PDB entry 3QNO | X-ray diffraction, 1.88 A resolution | chains A and T of the 3 polymer chains in the assembly

== Chain A ==
Protein: DNA Polymerase
Organism: Enterobacteria phage RB69
Notes: EC 2.7.7.7
UniProtKB: Q38087 (DPOL_BPR69); residue numbers follow UniProt; this construct covers 1-901
Chain sequence (901 residues; each row starts with the number of its first residue):
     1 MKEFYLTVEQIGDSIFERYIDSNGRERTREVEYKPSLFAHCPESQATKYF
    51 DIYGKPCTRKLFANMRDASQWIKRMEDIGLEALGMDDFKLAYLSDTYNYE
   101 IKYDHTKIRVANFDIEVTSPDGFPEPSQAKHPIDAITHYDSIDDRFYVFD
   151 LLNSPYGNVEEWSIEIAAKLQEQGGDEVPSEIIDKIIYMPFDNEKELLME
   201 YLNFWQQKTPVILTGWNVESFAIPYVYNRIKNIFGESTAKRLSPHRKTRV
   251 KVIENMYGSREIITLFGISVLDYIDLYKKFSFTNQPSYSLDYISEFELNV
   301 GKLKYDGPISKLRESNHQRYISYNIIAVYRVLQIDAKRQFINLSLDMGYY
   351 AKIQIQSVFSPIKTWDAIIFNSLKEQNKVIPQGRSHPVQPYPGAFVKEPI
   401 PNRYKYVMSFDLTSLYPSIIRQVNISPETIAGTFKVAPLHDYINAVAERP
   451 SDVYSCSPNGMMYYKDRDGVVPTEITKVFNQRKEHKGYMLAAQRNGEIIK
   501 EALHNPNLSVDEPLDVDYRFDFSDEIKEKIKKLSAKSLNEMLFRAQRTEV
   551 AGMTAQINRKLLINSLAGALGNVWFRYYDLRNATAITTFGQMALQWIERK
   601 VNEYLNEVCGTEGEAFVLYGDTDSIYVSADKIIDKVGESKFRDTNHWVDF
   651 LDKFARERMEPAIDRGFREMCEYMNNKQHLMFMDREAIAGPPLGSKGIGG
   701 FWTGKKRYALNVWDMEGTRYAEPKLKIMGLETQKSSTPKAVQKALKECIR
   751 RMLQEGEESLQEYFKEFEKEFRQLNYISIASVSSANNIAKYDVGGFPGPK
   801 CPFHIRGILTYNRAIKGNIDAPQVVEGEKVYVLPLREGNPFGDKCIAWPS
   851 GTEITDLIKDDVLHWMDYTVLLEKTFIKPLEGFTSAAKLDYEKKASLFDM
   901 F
Sequence notes: conflict Ala222 (Asp in Q38087), Ala327 (Asp in Q38087); engineered mutation Ala567 (Tyr in Q38087)
Bound ions: Ca2+ site 1 near Glu116 (its only coordinating residue here); Ca2+ site 2: Asp411, Leu412, Asp623 (together with ATP); Ca2+ site 3: Asp411, Asp623 (together with ATP); Ca2+ site 4: Asn505, Asn507, Lys531
Ligand contacts: ATP (adenosine-5'-triphosphate): Asp411, Leu412, Thr413, Ser414, Leu415, Tyr416, Pro417, Arg482, Lys486, Lys560, Leu561, Asn564, Thr622, Asp623
Curated features (UniProtKB/Swiss-Prot):
  - region: Thr248 to Thr264 (Beta hairpin), Lys705 to Tyr708 (Binding of DNA in B-conformation), Leu897 to Phe901 (Interaction with the polymerase clamp)
  - binding site (Mg(2+)): Asp114, Glu116, Asp411, Leu412, Asp623
  - binding site (substrate): Ser414 to Tyr416, Arg482, Lys560
  - site: Asp621 (Optimization of metal coordination by the polymerase active site), Lys706 (Optimization of metal coordination by the polymerase active site), Asp714 (Essential for viral replication)
  - mutagenesis: Leu415 (L415A/G: Decreases base selectivity by several hundred fold; L415G/F: Increased misinsertion, increased mismatch extension and inefficient proofreading; L415M: No effect on base selectivity), Leu561 (L561A: No effect on the ability to recognize damaged DNA. Increase in probability of nucleotide incorporation), Ser565 (S565G: Increased incorporation efficiency of correct dNMPs; when associated with A-567), Asp621 (D621A: Drastic decrease in the efficiency of incorporation of dGMP), Lys706 (K706A: Almost complete loss of polymerase activity), Asp714 (D714A: Complete loss of viral replication)
Reported in the primary citation:
  - mutagenesis - Y567A (200-fold): increased catalytic activity on ATP
  - mutagenesis - Y567A: increased binding to ATP
  - conformationally variable residues: Ala567, Gly568
  - binding site for DNA Tempalte (chain T): Leu561, Gly568

== Chain T ==
Molecule: DNA Tempalte
Sequence (18 nucleotides; row label = number of the first residue in the row):
     1 TCAXGTAAGCAGTCCGCG
Unresolved in the structure: 1
Modified / non-standard residues: YCO (3-(2-deoxy-5-O-phosphono-beta-D-erythro-pentofuranosyl)-1H-pyrimido[5,4-b][1,4]benzoxazin-2(3H)-one) at position 4

== Interface between chain A and chain T ==
Contacting residue pairs - 46 pairs, chain A then chain T:
  Glu219(A) - DC2(T)  hydrogen bond to the base
  Ile253(A) - DC2(T)  sugar contact
  Glu254(A) - DC2(T)  sugar contact
  Asn255(A) - DC2(T)  phosphate contact
  Arg260(A) - DC2(T)  salt bridge to the phosphate
  Ile262(A) - DC2(T)  base contact
  Asp275(A) - DA3(T)  base contact
  Lys279(A) - YCO_4(T)  base contact
  Phe359(A) - DA3(T)  sugar contact
  Ser360(A) - DA3(T)  phosphate contact
  Ser360(A) - YCO_4(T)  hydrogen bond to the phosphate
  Pro361(A) - DA3(T)  phosphate contact
  Pro361(A) - YCO_4(T)  phosphate contact
  Ile362(A) - YCO_4(T)  hydrogen bond to the phosphate
  Tyr391(A) - DG5(T)  hydrogen bond to the phosphate
  Tyr391(A) - DT6(T)  sugar contact
  Pro392(A) - DT6(T)  phosphate contact
  Pro392(A) - DA7(T)  phosphate contact
  Gly393(A) - DT6(T)  hydrogen bond to the phosphate
  Gly393(A) - DA7(T)  hydrogen bond to the phosphate
  Ala394(A) - DA7(T)  sugar contact
  Val396(A) - DA7(T)  phosphate contact
  Val396(A) - DA8(T)  phosphate contact
  Leu561(A) - YCO_4(T)  base contact
  Asn564(A) - YCO_4(T)  base contact
  Ser565(A) - YCO_4(T)  base contact
  Gly568(A) - YCO_4(T)  base contact
  Gly568(A) - DG5(T)  sugar contact
  Gly571(A) - DG5(T)  sugar contact
  Asn572(A) - YCO_4(T)  hydrogen bond to the phosphate
  Asn572(A) - DG5(T)  hydrogen bond to the phosphate
  Lys705(A) - DA8(T)  salt bridge to the phosphate
  Lys705(A) - DG9(T)  sugar contact
  Lys706(A) - DA7(T)  base contact
  Lys706(A) - DA8(T)  sugar contact
  Arg707(A) - DG9(T)  phosphate contact
  Arg707(A) - DC10(T)  salt bridge to the phosphate
  Glu731(A) - DC10(T)  sugar contact
  Pro799(A) - DC14(T)  phosphate contact
  Lys800(A) - DT13(T)  phosphate contact
  Lys800(A) - DC14(T)  hydrogen bond to the phosphate
  Cys801(A) - DT13(T)  sugar contact
  Phe803(A) - DG12(T)  sugar contact
  Lys844(A) - DT13(T)  salt bridge to the phosphate
  Lys874(A) - DG12(T)  salt bridge to the phosphate
  Lys878(A) - DA11(T)  phosphate contact
Other interface residues (no listed pair), chain A (42 interface residues in all): Lys251, Phe282, Lys363, Pro390, Glu398, Ala569, Lys734, Arg806

== Summary ==
42 residues of chain A face 13 of chain T across their interface, with 9 hydrogen bonds and 5 salt bridges.
Polar pairs include Glu219(A)-DC2(T), Ser360(A)-YCO_4(T) and Ile362(A)-YCO_4(T). Bound to chain A: ATP. From
the paper: a binding site for DNA Tempalte (chain T) at Leu561(A) and Gly568(A); Y567A of chain A increases
catalytic activity on ATP.
Here chain A is DNA Polymerase (Enterobacteria phage RB69) and chain T is DNA Tempalte. Entry 3QNO (RB69 DNA
Polymerase (Y567A) Ternary Complex with dATP Opposite 3tCo) was determined by X-ray diffraction, deposited
together with 3QNN.
